PDB entry 8Z99 | electron microscopy, 3.20 A resolution | chains C and N of the 15 polymer chains in the assembly

# Chain C
Name: a protein
Amino-acid sequence (200 residues; row label = number of the first residue in the row):
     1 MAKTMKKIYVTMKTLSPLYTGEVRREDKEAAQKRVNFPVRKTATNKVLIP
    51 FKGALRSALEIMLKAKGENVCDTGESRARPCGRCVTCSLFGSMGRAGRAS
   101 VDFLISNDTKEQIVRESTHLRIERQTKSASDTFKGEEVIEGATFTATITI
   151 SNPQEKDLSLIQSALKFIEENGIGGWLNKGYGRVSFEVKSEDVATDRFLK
Not modelled in the structure: 1
Ion coordination: Zn2+: Cys71, Cys81, Cys84, Cys87

# Chain N
Molecule: 60-nt RNA strand
Sequence (60 nucleotides; numbered -19 to 40; the number before each row is that of its first residue; numbers below 1 keep their minus sign (G-19 is residue -19)):
   -19 GAACAGAAGAACACCUAAACGCGAAGCGCACCUAAUUUCGAAUCCAGCAU
    31 GAGAAGCUAA
Not modelled in the structure: -19 to -17, -11 to -4, 38-40

# Chain C / chain N interface
Residue-residue contacts (15; chain C residue first):
  Asn36(C) with C2(N), hydrogen bond to the sugar; G3(N), hydrogen bond to the phosphate
  Phe37(C) with G3(N), base contact; A4(N), base contact
  Arg77(C) with C9(N), hydrogen bond to the sugar; A10(N), sugar contact
  Met93(C) with C11(N), base contact
  Thr118(C) with C2(N), base contact
  Leu120(C) with G1(N), base contact
  Arg121(C) with G3(N), base contact
  Asp131(C) with G3(N), hydrogen bond to the base
  Thr132(C) with G1(N), hydrogen bond to the base; C2(N), sugar contact
  Phe133(C) with G3(N), base contact
  Lys134(C) with C2(N), sugar contact
Other interface residues (no listed pair), chain C (16 interface residues in all): Lys28, Gln32, Arg34, Ala129, Ser130
Other interface residues (no listed pair), chain N (8 interface residues in all): G8

# Summary
The interface between chain C and chain N involves 16 residues on one side and 8 on the other; the contacts
include 5 hydrogen bonds. Polar contacts include Asp131(C)-G3(N), Thr132(C)-G1(N) and Asn36(C)-C2(N).
Cys71(C), Cys81(C), Cys84(C) and Cys87(C) coordinate Zn2+.
Chain C is a protein and chain N is a 60-nt RNA strand; the structure, Cryo-EM structure of NTR-bound type VII
CRISPR-Cas complex at substrate-engaged state +I, was determined by electron microscopy together with 8YHD,
8YHE, 8Z4J, 8Z4L, 8Z9C and 8Z9E from the same study.
